Entry 2H43 (X-ray diffraction, 2.70 A resolution); this record covers chains B and C of the 4 polymer chains in the assembly.

# Chain B
Molecule: Fibrinogen beta chain
Source organism: Homo sapiens
Reference sequence: P02675 (FIBB_HUMAN); residues 134-461 here correspond to UniProt positions 164-491 (UniProt number = residue number + 30)
Amino-acid sequence (328 residues; row label = number of the first residue in the row):
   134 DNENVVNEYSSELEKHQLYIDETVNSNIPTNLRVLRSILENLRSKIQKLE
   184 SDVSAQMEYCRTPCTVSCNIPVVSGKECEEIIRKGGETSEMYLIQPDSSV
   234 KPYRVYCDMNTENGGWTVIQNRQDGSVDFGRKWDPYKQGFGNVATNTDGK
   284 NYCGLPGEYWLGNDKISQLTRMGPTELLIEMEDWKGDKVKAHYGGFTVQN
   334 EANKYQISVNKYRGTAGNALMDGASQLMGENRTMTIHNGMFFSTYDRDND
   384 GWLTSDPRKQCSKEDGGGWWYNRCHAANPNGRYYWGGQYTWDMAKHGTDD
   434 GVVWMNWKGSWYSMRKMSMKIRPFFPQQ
Not modelled in the structure: 134-156, 459-461
Disulfides: Cys-201/Cys-286, Cys-211/Cys-240, Cys-394/Cys-407
Covalent attachments: N-acetylglucosamine (NAG) linked to Asn-364
Metal / ion sites: Ca2+ site 1: Asp-261, Gly-263 (shared with Glu-132(C) of chain C); Ca2+ site 2: Asp-381, Asp-383, Trp-385

# Chain C
Molecule: Fibrinogen gamma chain
Source organism: Homo sapiens
Reference sequence: P02679 (FIBG_HUMAN); residues 89-407 here correspond to UniProt positions 115-433 (UniProt number = residue number + 26)
Amino-acid sequence (323 residues; numbered 89 to 411; the number before each row is that of its first residue):
    89 MLEEIMKYEASILTHDSSIRYLQEIYNSNNQKIVNLKEKVAQLEAQCQEP
   139 CKDTVQIHDITGKDCQDIANKGAKQSGLYFIKPLKANQQFLVYCEIDGSG
   189 NGWTVFQKRLDGSVDFKKNWIQYKEGFGHLSPTGTTEFWLGNEKIHLIST
   239 QSAIPYALRVELEDWNGRTSTADYAMFKVGPEADKYRLTYAYFAGGDAGD
   289 AFDGFDFGDDPSDKFFTSHNGMQFSTWDNDNDKFEGNCAEQDGSGWWMNK
   339 CHAGHLNGVYYQGGTYSKASTPNGYDNGIIWATWKTRWYSMKKTTMKIIP
   389 FNRLTIGEGQQHHLGGAKQAGDV
Not modelled in the structure: 89-102, 393-411
Construct notes: insertion (408-411)
Disulfides: Cys-153/Cys-182, Cys-326/Cys-339
Metal / ion sites: Ca2+ site 1: Glu-132 (shared with Asp-261(B), Gly-263(B) of chain B); Ca2+ site 2: Asp-318, Asp-320, Phe-322, Gly-324

# Chain B / chain C interface
Pairs across the interface (75; chain B residue first):
  Pro-162(B) / His-103(C)
  Thr-163(B) / His-103(C)
  Leu-168(B) / Leu-110(C)  hydrophobic
  Arg-169(B) / Tyr-109(C)
  Arg-169(B) / Leu-110(C)
  Arg-169(B) / Ile-113(C)
  Leu-172(B) / Ile-113(C)
  Leu-172(B) / Tyr-114(C)  hydrophobic
  Leu-172(B) / Asn-117(C)
  Glu-173(B) / Ile-113(C)
  Leu-175(B) / Asn-117(C)
  Arg-176(B) / Ile-113(C)
  Arg-176(B) / Asn-117(C)
  Ile-179(B) / Asn-117(C)
  Ile-179(B) / Lys-120(C)
  Ile-179(B) / Ile-121(C)  hydrophobic
  Leu-182(B) / Leu-124(C)  hydrophobic
  Glu-183(B) / Lys-120(C)  salt bridge
  Glu-183(B) / Lys-127(C)  salt bridge
  Val-186(B) / Val-128(C)  hydrophobic
  Met-190(B) / Leu-131(C)  hydrophobic
  Cys-193(B) / Cys-135(C)  hydrophobic
  Cys-197(B) / Cys-139(C)  disulfide
  Cys-197(B) / Lys-140(C)  hydrogen bond (backbone-backbone)
  Thr-198(B) / Lys-140(C)
  Val-199(B) / Cys-139(C)
  Val-199(B) / Lys-140(C)  hydrogen bond (backbone-backbone)
  Val-199(B) / Asp-141(C)
  Val-199(B) / Thr-142(C)  hydrogen bond (backbone-backbone)
  Ser-200(B) / Asp-141(C)
  Ser-200(B) / Thr-142(C)  hydrogen bond
  Ser-200(B) / Val-143(C)
  Cys-201(B) / Asp-141(C)  hydrogen bond (backbone-side chain)
  Cys-201(B) / Val-143(C)
  Asn-202(B) / Val-143(C)
  Asn-202(B) / His-217(C)
  Asn-202(B) / Ser-219(C)
  Asn-202(B) / Pro-220(C)
  Ile-203(B) / Ile-145(C)  hydrophobic
  Ile-203(B) / Leu-179(C)  hydrophobic
  Ile-203(B) / His-217(C)
  Ile-203(B) / Leu-218(C)  hydrogen bond (backbone-backbone)
  Pro-204(B) / Gly-216(C)
  Pro-204(B) / His-217(C)
  Val-205(B) / Gly-214(C)
  Val-205(B) / Phe-215(C)
  Val-205(B) / Gly-216(C)  hydrogen bond (backbone-backbone)
  Val-205(B) / His-217(C)
  Val-205(B) / Leu-218(C)  hydrophobic
  Val-205(B) / Phe-226(C)  hydrophobic
  Val-205(B) / Trp-227(C)
  Val-205(B) / Leu-228(C)
  Val-205(B) / Lys-232(C)  hydrogen bond (backbone-side chain)
  Val-206(B) / Gly-214(C)
  Arg-216(B) / Ile-209(C)
  Lys-217(B) / Ile-209(C)
  Lys-217(B) / Glu-213(C)
  Gly-218(B) / Gln-210(C)  hydrogen bond (backbone-side chain)
  Glu-220(B) / Lys-206(C)  salt bridge
  Glu-220(B) / Gln-210(C)  hydrogen bond
  Glu-223(B) / His-217(C)  salt bridge
  Met-224(B) / Asp-141(C)
  Gln-228(B) / Gln-176(C)  hydrogen bond
  Gln-228(B) / Gln-177(C)  hydrogen bond
  Pro-235(B) / Phe-168(C)  hydrophobic
  Pro-235(B) / Gln-177(C)
  Arg-237(B) / Asp-141(C)  salt bridge
  Arg-237(B) / Val-143(C)  hydrogen bond (side chain-backbone)
  Asp-261(B) / Glu-132(C)
  Asp-261(B) / Gln-136(C)
  Arg-264(B) / Gln-136(C)  hydrogen bond (side chain-backbone)
  Gly-274(B) / Pro-138(C)
  Asn-275(B) / Pro-138(C)
  Asn-275(B) / Cys-139(C)  hydrogen bond (side chain-backbone)
  Tyr-285(B) / His-217(C)
Also at the interface, not in a pair above, chain B (44 interface residues in all): Ser-159, Arg-166, Gln-189, Lys-209, Leu-226, Asn-284
Also at the interface, not in a pair above, chain C (48 interface residues in all): Ser-106, Gln-130, Gln-134, Gln-144, Ser-201, Thr-223, Thr-224
Cross-chain cystine bridges: Cys-197(B)/Cys-139(C)

# Summary
44 residues of chain B face 48 of chain C across their interface, with 1 disulfide bond, 15 hydrogen bonds and
5 salt bridges. Polar contacts include Glu-183(B)/Lys-120(C), Glu-183(B)/Lys-127(C) and Glu-220(B)/Lys-206(C).
Covalently linked N-acetylglucosamine: at Asn-364(B).
Chain B is Fibrinogen beta chain and chain C is Fibrinogen gamma chain, both from Homo sapiens; the structure,
Crystal Structure of Human Fragment D Complexed with Ala-His-Arg-Pro-amide, was determined by X-ray
diffraction.
